PDB entry 8STT | X-ray diffraction, 2.62 A resolution | chains A and B

Chain A:
Molecule: Reverse transcriptase/ribonuclease H
From: Human immunodeficiency virus type 1 BH10
Notes: EC 2.7.7.49, 2.7.7.7, 3.1.26.13, 3.1.13.2
UniProt: P03366 (POL_HV1B1); residues 1-556 here correspond to UniProt positions 600-1155 (UniProt number = residue number + 599)
Amino-acid sequence (558 residues; row label = number of the first residue in the row; numbers below 1 keep their minus sign (Met-1 is residue -1)):
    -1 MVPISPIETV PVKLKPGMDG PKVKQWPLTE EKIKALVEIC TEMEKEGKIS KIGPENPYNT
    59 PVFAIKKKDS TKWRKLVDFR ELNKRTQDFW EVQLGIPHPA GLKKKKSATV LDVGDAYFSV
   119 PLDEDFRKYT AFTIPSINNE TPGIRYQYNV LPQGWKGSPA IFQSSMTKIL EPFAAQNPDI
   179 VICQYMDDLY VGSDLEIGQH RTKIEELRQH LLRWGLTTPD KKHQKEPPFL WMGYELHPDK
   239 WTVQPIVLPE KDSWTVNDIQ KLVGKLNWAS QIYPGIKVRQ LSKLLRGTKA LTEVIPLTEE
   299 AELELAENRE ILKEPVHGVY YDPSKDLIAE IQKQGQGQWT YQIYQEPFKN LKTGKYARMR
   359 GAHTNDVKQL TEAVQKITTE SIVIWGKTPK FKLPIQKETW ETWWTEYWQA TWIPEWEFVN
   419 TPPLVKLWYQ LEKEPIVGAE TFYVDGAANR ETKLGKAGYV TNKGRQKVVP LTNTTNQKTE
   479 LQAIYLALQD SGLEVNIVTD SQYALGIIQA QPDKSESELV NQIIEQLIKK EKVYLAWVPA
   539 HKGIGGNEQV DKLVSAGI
Disordered / not traced: -1 to 3, 247-250, 555-556
Differences from the reference sequence: expression tag (-1 to 0); engineered mutation Ala106 (Val705 in P03366), Ala172 (Lys771 in P03366), Ala173 (Lys772 in P03366), Cys181 (Tyr780 in P03366), Ser280 (Cys879 in P03366)
Metal / ion sites: Mg2+: Asp443, Asp549
Ligand contacts: 29T (8-{2-[2-(2,4-dioxo-3,4-dihydropyrimidin-1(2H)-yl)ethoxy]phenoxy}indolizine-2-carbonitrile): Leu100, Lys101, Lys102, Lys103, Ala106, Val108, Val179, Cys181, Tyr188, Val189, Gly190, Gln222, Pro225, Phe227, Trp229, Leu234, His235, Pro236, Tyr318
Swiss-Prot annotation at these positions:
  - region: Phe227 to His235 (RT 'primer grip')
  - motif: Trp398 to Trp414 (Tryptophan repeat motif)
  - binding site (Mg(2+)): Asp110, Asp185, Asp186, Asp443, Glu478, Asp498, Asp549
  - site: Trp401 (Essential for RT p66/p51 heterodimerization), Trp414 (Essential for RT p66/p51 heterodimerization), Phe440, Tyr441 (Cleavage)
From the paper describing this entry:
  - binding site for 29T: Ala106, Tyr188, Val189, Gln222, Trp229
  - conformationally variable residues (loop rearrangement, side-chain flip): Lys223, Phe227
  - mutagenesis - V106A/Y181C (500-1000-fold): decreased binding to 29T

Chain B:
Molecule: p51 RT
From: Human immunodeficiency virus type 1 BH10
UniProt: P03366 (POL_HV1B1); residues 1-428 here correspond to UniProt positions 600-1027 (UniProt number = residue number + 599)
Amino-acid sequence (428 residues; each row starts with the number of its first residue):
     1 PISPIETVPV KLKPGMDGPK VKQWPLTEEK IKALVEICTE MEKEGKISKI GPENPYNTPV
    61 FAIKKKDSTK WRKLVDFREL NKRTQDFWEV QLGIPHPAGL KKKKSVTVLD VGDAYFSVPL
   121 DEDFRKYTAF TIPSINNETP GIRYQYNVLP QGWKGSPAIF QSSMTKILEP FKKQNPDIVI
   181 YQYMDDLYVG SDLEIGQHRT KIEELRQHLL RWGLTTPDKK HQKEPPFLWM GYELHPDKWT
   241 VQPIVLPEKD SWTVNDIQKL VGKLNWASQI YPGIKVRQLS KLLRGTKALT EVIPLTEEAE
   301 LELAENREIL KEPVHGVYYD PSKDLIAEIQ KQGQGQWTYQ IYQEPFKNLK TGKYARMRGA
   361 HTNDVKQLTE AVQKITTESI VIWGKTPKFK LPIQKETWET WWTEYWQATW IPEWEFVNTP
   421 PLVKLWYQ
Disordered / not traced: 1-4, 66-67, 219-230, 358-360, 427-428
Differences from the reference sequence: engineered mutation Ser280 (Cys879 in P03366)
Swiss-Prot annotation at these positions:
  - region: Phe227 to His235 (RT 'primer grip')
  - motif: Trp398 to Trp414 (Tryptophan repeat motif)
  - binding site (Mg(2+)): Asp110, Asp185, Asp186
  - site (Essential for RT p66/p51 heterodimerization): Trp401, Trp414

Interface between chain A and chain B:
Residue-residue contacts - 113 pairs, chain A then chain B:
  Val8(A) - Pro52(B)
  Val8(A) - Glu53(B)
  Pro9(A) - Glu53(B)
  Gln85(A) - Glu53(B)  hydrogen bond (side chain-backbone)
  Asp86(A) - Lys20(B)  salt bridge
  Asp86(A) - Pro55(B)
  Phe87(A) - Pro52(B)
  Phe87(A) - Glu53(B)
  Phe87(A) - Pro55(B)
  Trp88(A) - Pro52(B)  hydrogen bond (backbone-backbone)
  Trp88(A) - Asn54(B)
  Trp88(A) - Pro55(B)
  Trp88(A) - Thr131(B)
  Trp88(A) - Gly141(B)
  Trp88(A) - Arg143(B)
  Gln91(A) - Asn137(B)
  Gly93(A) - Asn137(B)  hydrogen bond (backbone-side chain)
  Ile94(A) - Asn137(B)
  Pro95(A) - Asn136(B)
  Pro95(A) - Asn137(B)
  His96(A) - Asn136(B)  hydrogen bond (backbone-side chain)
  Gly99(A) - Asn136(B)
  Gly99(A) - Glu138(B)
  Leu100(A) - Asn136(B)
  Ala158(A) - Pro52(B)
  Ile159(A) - Pro52(B)  hydrophobic
  Gln161(A) - Pro140(B)
  Ser162(A) - Pro52(B)
  Thr165(A) - Pro140(B)
  Glu169(A) - Lys49(B)  salt bridge
  Val179(A) - Glu138(B)
  Ile180(A) - Glu138(B)
  Ile180(A) - Thr139(B)
  Cys181(A) - Glu138(B)  hydrogen bond (side chain-backbone)
  Gln182(A) - Glu138(B)  hydrogen bond (backbone-backbone)
  Gln182(A) - Pro140(B)
  Gln373(A) - Glu396(B)  hydrogen bond (side chain-backbone)
  Gln373(A) - Thr397(B)
  Gln373(A) - Thr400(B)  hydrogen bond
  Gln373(A) - Trp401(B)
  Thr376(A) - Trp401(B)
  Thr377(A) - Thr400(B)
  Ile380(A) - Leu26(B)
  Val381(A) - Pro25(B)  hydrophobic
  Val381(A) - Ile135(B)
  Val381(A) - Asn136(B)  hydrogen bond (backbone-backbone)
  Ile382(A) - Ile135(B)
  Ile382(A) - Asn136(B)
  Trp383(A) - Ile135(B)
  Gly384(A) - Thr27(B)
  Gly384(A) - Glu28(B)  hydrogen bond (backbone-backbone)
  Gly384(A) - Ile135(B)
  Trp402(A) - Lys331(B)  hydrogen bond (backbone-side chain)
  Trp402(A) - His361(B)
  Tyr405(A) - Lys331(B)  hydrogen bond (backbone-side chain)
  Trp406(A) - Lys331(B)
  Trp406(A) - Pro392(B)  hydrophobic
  Trp406(A) - Val417(B)
  Trp406(A) - Asn418(B)
  Trp406(A) - Thr419(B)
  Trp406(A) - Pro420(B)  hydrophobic
  Trp406(A) - Pro421(B)
  Gln407(A) - Lys331(B)
  Gln407(A) - Asp364(B)
  Gln407(A) - Pro392(B)
  Gln407(A) - Ile393(B)
  Gln407(A) - Gln394(B)
  Gln407(A) - Val417(B)  hydrogen bond (side chain-backbone)
  Gln407(A) - Asn418(B)  hydrogen bond
  Ala408(A) - Asp364(B)
  Ala408(A) - Pro392(B)  hydrogen bond (backbone-backbone)
  Ala408(A) - Ile393(B)
  Thr409(A) - Asn363(B)
  Thr409(A) - Asp364(B)  hydrogen bond (backbone-side chain)
  Trp410(A) - Asn363(B)
  Trp410(A) - Val365(B)  hydrophobic
  Trp410(A) - Trp401(B)
  Pro412(A) - Trp401(B)  hydrophobic
  Pro433(A) - Asn255(B)
  Pro433(A) - Leu289(B)  hydrophobic
  Ile434(A) - Thr290(B)  hydrogen bond (backbone-side chain)
  Val435(A) - Thr290(B)
  Thr439(A) - Lys287(B)
  Thr439(A) - Ala288(B)
  Thr439(A) - Leu289(B)  hydrogen bond (side chain-backbone)
  Tyr441(A) - Gln258(B)
  Tyr441(A) - Thr286(B)
  Tyr441(A) - Lys287(B)  hydrogen bond (side chain-backbone)
  Val458(A) - Thr286(B)
  Thr459(A) - Thr286(B)
  Asn460(A) - Thr286(B)
  Asn460(A) - Ala288(B)
  Asn494(A) - Leu289(B)
  Val496(A) - Leu289(B)  hydrophobic
  Gln500(A) - Leu422(B)
  Leu503(A) - Leu422(B)  hydrophobic
  Tyr532(A) - Asn255(B)  hydrogen bond
  Tyr532(A) - Lys259(B)  hydrogen bond
  Tyr532(A) - Leu289(B)  hydrophobic
  Val536(A) - Gln258(B)
  Pro537(A) - Gly262(B)
  Pro537(A) - Asn265(B)
  Lys540(A) - Asn265(B)  hydrogen bond
  Lys540(A) - Ser280(B)
  Gly541(A) - Ser280(B)
  Ile542(A) - Val261(B)  hydrophobic
  Ile542(A) - Leu283(B)  hydrophobic
  Gly543(A) - Leu283(B)  hydrogen bond (backbone-backbone)
  Gly543(A) - Gly285(B)
  Gly544(A) - Gly285(B)  hydrogen bond (backbone-backbone)
  Gly544(A) - Thr286(B)
  Gln547(A) - Gly285(B)
  Gln547(A) - Thr286(B)  hydrogen bond
Also at the interface, not in a pair above, chain A (65 interface residues in all): Thr403, Lys431, Gly436, Ala534, Trp535
Also at the interface, not in a pair above, chain B (56 interface residues in all): Trp24, Val254, Trp337, Leu368, Tyr405
Interface features reported in the paper:
  - pairs named by the authors: Glu169(A)-Lys49(B)

Overview:
The interface between chain A and chain B involves 65 residues on one side and 56 on the other, with 25
hydrogen bonds and 2 salt bridges. Polar pairs include Asp86(A)-Lys20(B), Glu169(A)-Lys49(B) and
Gln85(A)-Glu53(B). The paper describes a contact between Glu169(A) and Lys49(B). From the paper: a binding
site for 29T at Ala106(A), Tyr188(A) and Val189(A) among others; V106A/Y181C of chain A reduce binding to 29T.
Chain A is Reverse transcriptase/ribonuclease H and chain B is p51 RT, both from Human immunodeficiency virus
type 1 BH10; the structure, Crystal Structure of HIV-1 Reverse Transcriptase (Y181C, V106A) varient in Complex
with 8-(2-(2-(2,4-dioxo-3,4-dihydropyrimidin-1(2H)-yl)ethoxy)phenoxy)indolizine-2-carbonitrile (JLJ555), a
non-nucleoside ..., was determined by X-ray diffraction, deposited together with 8STP, 8STQ, 8STR, 8STS, 8STU
and 8STV.
